Entry 1RIO (X-ray diffraction, 2.30 A resolution); this record covers chains A and B of the 5 polymer chains in the assembly.

# Chain A (and B)
Name: Repressor protein CI
From: Enterobacteria phage lambda
Notes: fragment: cI-N-terminus domain; chain B of this document is another copy of the same molecule, construct and numbering; everything in this record applies to it too
UniProt: P03034 (RPC1_LAMBD); aligned to UniProt positions 1-92 over residues 1-92 (the alignment contains insertions or deletions, so no single offset holds)
Amino-acid sequence (98 residues; numbered 1 to 98; the number before each row is that of its first residue):
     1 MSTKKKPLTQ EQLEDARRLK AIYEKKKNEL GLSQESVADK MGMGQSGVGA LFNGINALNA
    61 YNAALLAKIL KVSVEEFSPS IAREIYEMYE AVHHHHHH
Not modelled in the structure: 1 (chain B: 1, 98)
Differences from the reference sequence: modified residue (41, 43, 88); expression tag (93-98)
Modified / non-standard residues: Mse41 (selenomethionine; parent Met); Mse43 (selenomethionine; parent Met); Mse88 (selenomethionine; parent Met)
Ion coordination: Ca2+ near Gly42 (its only coordinating residue here)

# Interface between chain A and chain B
Pairs across the interface (47; chain A residue first):
  Ala60(A) - Mse88(B)  hydrophobic
  Tyr61(A) - Mse88(B)
  Ala64(A) - Mse88(B)  hydrophobic
  Ala64(A) - Ala91(B)
  Lys68(A) - Glu87(B)  hydrogen bond (side chain-backbone)
  Lys68(A) - Glu90(B)  salt bridge
  Ser73(A) - Ala91(B)
  Ser73(A) - Val92(B)
  Ser73(A) - His94(B)  hydrogen bond
  Val74(A) - Ala91(B)  hydrogen bond (backbone-backbone)
  Glu75(A) - Val92(B)
  Glu75(A) - His94(B)  salt bridge
  Glu76(A) - His94(B)  salt bridge
  Ala82(A) - Val92(B)  hydrophobic
  Glu84(A) - Tyr61(B)
  Ile85(A) - Mse88(B)  hydrophobic
  Ile85(A) - Tyr89(B)
  Tyr86(A) - Tyr89(B)  hydrophobic
  Glu87(A) - Lys68(B)  hydrogen bond (backbone-side chain)
  Mse88(A) - Ala60(B)  hydrophobic
  Mse88(A) - Tyr61(B)
  Mse88(A) - Ala64(B)  hydrophobic
  Mse88(A) - Ile85(B)  hydrophobic
  Tyr89(A) - Ile85(B)  hydrophobic
  Tyr89(A) - Tyr86(B)
  Tyr89(A) - Tyr89(B)  hydrophobic
  Glu90(A) - Lys68(B)  salt bridge
  Ala91(A) - Ala64(B)
  Ala91(A) - Lys68(B)
  Ala91(A) - Val72(B)
  Ala91(A) - Ser73(B)
  Ala91(A) - Val74(B)  hydrogen bond (backbone-backbone)
  Val92(A) - Ser73(B)  hydrogen bond (backbone-side chain)
  Val92(A) - Glu75(B)
  Val92(A) - Ala82(B)  hydrophobic
  Val92(A) - Ile85(B)  hydrophobic
  His94(A) - Val72(B)
  His94(A) - Ser73(B)
  His95(A) - Lys71(B)
  His95(A) - Val72(B)
  His95(A) - Ser73(B)  hydrogen bond (backbone-backbone)
  His95(A) - Glu76(B)
  His96(A) - Ser73(B)
  His96(A) - Glu75(B)  salt bridge
  His96(A) - Glu76(B)
  His97(A) - Lys71(B)
  His97(A) - Glu76(B)  salt bridge
Interface residues without a listed pair, chain A (24 interface residues in all): Ala67, Val72
Interface residues without a listed pair, chain B (23 interface residues in all): Ala67, Glu84, His93

# Overview
Chain A and chain B form an interface of 24 and 23 residues respectively, with 7 hydrogen bonds and 6 salt
bridges. Polar contacts include Lys68(A)-Glu90(B), Glu75(A)-His94(B) and Glu76(A)-His94(B).
Chain A and chain B are both Repressor protein CI (Enterobacteria phage lambda); the structure, Structure of
bacteriophage lambda cI-NTD in complex with sigma-region4 of Thermus aquaticus bound to DNA, was determined by
X-ray diffraction.
